PDB entry 8WP2 | electron microscopy, 3.30 A resolution | chains D and H of the 16 polymer chains in the assembly

== Chain D ==
Name: TIR domain-containing protein
Organism: Maribacter polysiphoniae
Sequence (452 residues; each row starts with the number of its first residue):
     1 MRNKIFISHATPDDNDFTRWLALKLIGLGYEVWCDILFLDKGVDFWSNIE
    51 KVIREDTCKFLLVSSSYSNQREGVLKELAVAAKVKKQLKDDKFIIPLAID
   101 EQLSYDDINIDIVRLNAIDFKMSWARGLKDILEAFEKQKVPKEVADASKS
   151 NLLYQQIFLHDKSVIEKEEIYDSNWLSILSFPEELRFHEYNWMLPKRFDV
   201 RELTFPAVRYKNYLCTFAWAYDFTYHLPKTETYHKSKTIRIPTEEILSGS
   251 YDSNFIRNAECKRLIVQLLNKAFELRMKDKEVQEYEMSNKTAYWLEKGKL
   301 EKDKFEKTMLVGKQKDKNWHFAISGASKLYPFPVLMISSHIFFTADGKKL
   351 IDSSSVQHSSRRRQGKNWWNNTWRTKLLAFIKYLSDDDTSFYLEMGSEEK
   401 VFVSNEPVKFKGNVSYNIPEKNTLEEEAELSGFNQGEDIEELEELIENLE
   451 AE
Unresolved in the structure: 418-452

== Chain H ==
Molecule: 25-nt DNA strand
Sequence (25 nucleotides; each row starts with the number of its first residue):
     1 CAACTAATAGATTAGAGCCGTCAAT
Unresolved in the structure: 1-2, 23-25

== How chain D and chain H interact ==
Contacting residue pairs (12; chain D residue first):
  Lys196(D) with DA6(H), hydrogen bond to the base
  Arg201(D) with DT8(H), sugar contact
  Arg263(D) with DA9(H), hydrogen bond to the base; DG10(H), sugar contact
  Val266(D) with DG10(H), phosphate contact; DA11(H), phosphate contact
  Gln267(D) with DA9(H), sugar contact; DG10(H), sugar contact
  Lys271(D) with DA9(H), hydrogen bond to the phosphate; DG10(H), salt bridge to the phosphate
  Arg362(D) with DC19(H), sugar contact; DG20(H), salt bridge to the phosphate
Other interface residues (no listed pair), chain D (11 interface residues in all): Asn270, His358, Ser359, Lys366
Other interface residues (no listed pair), chain H (10 interface residues in all): DT5, DC18, DT21

== In short ==
Chain D and chain H form an interface of 11 and 10 residues respectively, with 3 hydrogen bonds and 2 salt
bridges. Polar contacts include Lys196(D)-DA6(H), Arg263(D)-DA9(H) and Lys271(D)-DA9(H).
Here chain D is TIR domain-containing protein (Maribacter polysiphoniae) and chain H is a 25-nt DNA strand.
Entry 8WP2 (MapSPARTA tetramer bound with guide-target) was determined by electron microscopy.
